8F1K - chains J and M of the 10 polymer chains in the assembly; structure by electron microscopy, 2.80 A resolution.

Chain J:
Molecule: DNA-directed RNA polymerase subunit beta'
Organism: Escherichia coli
Notes: EC 2.7.7.6
Reference sequence: P0A8T7 (RPOC_ECOLI); residue numbers follow UniProt; this construct covers 1-1407
Amino-acid sequence (1430 residues; row label = number of the first residue in the row):
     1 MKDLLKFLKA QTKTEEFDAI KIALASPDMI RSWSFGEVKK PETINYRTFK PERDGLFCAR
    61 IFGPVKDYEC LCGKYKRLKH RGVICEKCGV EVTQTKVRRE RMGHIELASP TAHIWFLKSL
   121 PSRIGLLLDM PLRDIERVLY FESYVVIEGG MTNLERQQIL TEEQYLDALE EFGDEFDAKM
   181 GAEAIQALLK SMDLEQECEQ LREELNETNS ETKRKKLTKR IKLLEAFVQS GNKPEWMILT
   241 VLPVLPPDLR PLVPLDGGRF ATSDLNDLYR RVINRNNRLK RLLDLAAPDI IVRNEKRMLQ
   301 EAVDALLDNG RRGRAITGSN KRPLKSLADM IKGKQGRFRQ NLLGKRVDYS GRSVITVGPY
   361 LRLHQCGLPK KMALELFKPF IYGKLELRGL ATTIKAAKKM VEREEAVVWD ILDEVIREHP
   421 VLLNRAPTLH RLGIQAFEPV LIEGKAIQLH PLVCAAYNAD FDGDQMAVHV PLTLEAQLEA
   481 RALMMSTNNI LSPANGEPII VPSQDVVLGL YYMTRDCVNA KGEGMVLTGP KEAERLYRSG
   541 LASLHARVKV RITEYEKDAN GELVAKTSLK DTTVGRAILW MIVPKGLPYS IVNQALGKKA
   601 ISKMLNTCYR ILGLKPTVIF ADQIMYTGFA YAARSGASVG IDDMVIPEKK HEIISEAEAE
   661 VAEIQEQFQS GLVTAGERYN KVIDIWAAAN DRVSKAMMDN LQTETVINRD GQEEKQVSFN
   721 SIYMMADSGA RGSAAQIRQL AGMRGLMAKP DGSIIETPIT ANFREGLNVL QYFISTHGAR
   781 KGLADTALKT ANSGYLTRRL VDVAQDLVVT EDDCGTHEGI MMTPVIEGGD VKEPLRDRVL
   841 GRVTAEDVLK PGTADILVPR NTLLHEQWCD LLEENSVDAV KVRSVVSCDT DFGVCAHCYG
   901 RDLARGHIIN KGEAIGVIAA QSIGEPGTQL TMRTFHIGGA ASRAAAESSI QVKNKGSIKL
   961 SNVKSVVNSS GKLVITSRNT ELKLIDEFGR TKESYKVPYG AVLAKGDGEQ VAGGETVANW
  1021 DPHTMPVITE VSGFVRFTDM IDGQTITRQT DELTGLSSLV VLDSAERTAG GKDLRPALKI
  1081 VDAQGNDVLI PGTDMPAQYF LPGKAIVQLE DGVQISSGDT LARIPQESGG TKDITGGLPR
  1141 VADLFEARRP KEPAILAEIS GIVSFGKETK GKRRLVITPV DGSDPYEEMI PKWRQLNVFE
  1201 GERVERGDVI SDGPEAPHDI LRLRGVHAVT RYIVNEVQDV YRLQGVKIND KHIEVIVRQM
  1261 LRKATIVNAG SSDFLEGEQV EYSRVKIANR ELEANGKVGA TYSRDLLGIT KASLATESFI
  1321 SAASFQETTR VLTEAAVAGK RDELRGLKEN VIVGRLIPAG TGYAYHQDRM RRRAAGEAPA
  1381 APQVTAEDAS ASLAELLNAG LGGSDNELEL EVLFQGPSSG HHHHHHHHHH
Disordered / not traced: 1-2, 935-947, 1127-1135, 1374-1430
Sequence notes: expression tag (1408-1430)
Bound ions: Zn2+ site 1: Cys70, Cys72, Cys85, Cys88; Mg2+: Asp460, Asp462, Asp464; Zn2+ site 2: Cys814, Cys888, Cys895, Cys898

Chain M:
Molecule: RNA polymerase sigma-54 factor
Organism: Escherichia coli
Reference sequence: P24255 (RP54_ECOLI); residues 1-477 here = UniProt positions 1-477
Amino-acid sequence (480 residues; each row starts with the number of its first residue; numbers below 1 keep their minus sign (Ser-2 is residue -2)):
    -2 SEFMKQGLQL RLSQQLAMTP QLQQAIRLLQ LSTLELQQEL QQALESNPLL EQIDTHEEID
    58 TRETQDSETL DTADALEQKE MPEELPLDAS WDTIYTAGTP SGTSGDYIDD ELPVYQGETT
   118 QTLQDYLMWQ VELTPFSDTD RAIATSIVDA VDETGYLTVP LEDILESIGD EEIDIDEVEA
   178 VLKRIQRFDP VGVAAKDLRD CLLIQLSQFD KTTPWLEEAR LIISDHLDLL ANHDFRTLMR
   238 VTRLKEDVLK EAVNLIQSLD PRPGQSIQTG EPEYVIPDVL VRKHNGHWTV ELNSDSIPRL
   298 QINQHYASMC NNARNDGDSQ FIRSNLQDAK WLIKSLESRN DTLLRVSRCI VEQQQAFFEQ
   358 GEEYMKPMVL ADIAQAVEMH ESTISRVTTQ KYLHSPRGIF ELKYFFSSHV NTEGGGEASS
   418 TAIRALVKKL IAAENPAKPL SDSKLTSLLS EQGIMVARRT VAKYRESLSI PPSNQRKQLV
Disordered / not traced: -2 to 10, 51-110
Sequence notes: expression tag (-2 to 0)

Chain J / chain M interface:
Residue-residue contacts (49):
  Leu4(J) with Ala139(M); Ser143(M); Ile165(M), hydrogen bond (backbone-backbone)
  Leu5(J) with Asp135(M)
  Asn45(J) with Leu31(M)
  Phe49(J) with Glu270(M)
  Glu52(J) with Gln35(M)
  Arg77(J) with Asp146(M); Ala147(M); Thr155(M); Val156(M)
  Leu78(J) with Asp146(M), hydrogen bond (backbone-side chain)
  Lys79(J) with Glu163(M), salt bridge; Ser164(M)
  Arg81(J) with Ser164(M), hydrogen bond (side chain-backbone)
  Pro251(J) with Gln113(M)
  Leu252(J) with Tyr112(M)
  Val253(J) with Tyr112(M), hydrophobic
  Pro254(J) with Tyr112(M)
  Leu255(J) with Glu268(M)
  Gly257(J) with Tyr271(M)
  Gly258(J) with Glu268(M); Tyr271(M)
  Asn274(J) with Gln38(M), hydrogen bond
  Asn277(J) with Glu42(M)
  Arg278(J) with Leu41(M), hydrogen bond (side chain-backbone); Glu42(M); Asn44(M), hydrogen bond (side chain-backbone); Pro45(M); Leu47(M), hydrogen bond (side chain-backbone)
  Arg281(J) with Glu42(M); Ser43(M), hydrogen bond
  Leu282(J) with Pro45(M), hydrophobic
  Leu285(J) with Ser43(M)
  Ala287(J) with Phe318(M), hydrophobic
  Pro288(J) with Asp315(M); Phe318(M)
  Ile290(J) with Met306(M), hydrophobic
  Asn294(J) with His302(M); Tyr303(M), hydrogen bond
  Glu295(J) with Tyr303(M), hydrogen bond
  Thr393(J) with Arg181(M)
  Ile394(J) with Trp126(M), hydrophobic; Leu130(M), hydrophobic
  Lys395(J) with Arg184(M), hydrogen bond (side chain-backbone); Asp186(M); Val188(M)
  Lys398(J) with Tyr123(M)
  Lys399(J) with Asp186(M), salt bridge
Other interface residues (no listed pair), chain J (39 interface residues in all): Asp3, Leu8, Tyr46, Arg47, Tyr68, Ile291, Arg337
Other interface residues (no listed pair), chain M (45 interface residues in all): Gln127, Thr136, Thr142, Asp160, Gly166, Asp167, Phe185, Arg311, Ile319

Summary:
39 residues of chain J face 45 of chain M across their interface, with 11 hydrogen bonds and 2 salt bridges.
Polar contacts include Lys79(J)-Glu163(M), Lys399(J)-Asp186(M) and Leu78(J)-Asp146(M). Cys70(J), Cys72(J),
Cys85(J) and Cys88(J) form the Zn2+ site 1.
Here chain J is DNA-directed RNA polymerase subunit beta' and chain M is RNA polymerase sigma-54 factor, both
from Escherichia coli. Entry 8F1K (SigN RNA polymerase early-melted intermediate bound to full duplex DNA
fragment dhsU36 (-12T)) was determined by electron microscopy, deposited together with 8F1I and 8F1J.
